2H4G - chain A; structure by X-ray diffraction, 2.50 A resolution.

Chain A:
Protein: Tyrosine-protein phosphatase non-receptor type 1
Source organism: Homo sapiens
Notes: EC 3.1.3.48; fragment: Catalytic domain of PTP1B
Reference sequence: P18031 (PTN1_HUMAN); residues 1-299 here = UniProt positions 1-299
Chain sequence (299 residues; numbered 1 to 299; the number before each row is that of its first residue):
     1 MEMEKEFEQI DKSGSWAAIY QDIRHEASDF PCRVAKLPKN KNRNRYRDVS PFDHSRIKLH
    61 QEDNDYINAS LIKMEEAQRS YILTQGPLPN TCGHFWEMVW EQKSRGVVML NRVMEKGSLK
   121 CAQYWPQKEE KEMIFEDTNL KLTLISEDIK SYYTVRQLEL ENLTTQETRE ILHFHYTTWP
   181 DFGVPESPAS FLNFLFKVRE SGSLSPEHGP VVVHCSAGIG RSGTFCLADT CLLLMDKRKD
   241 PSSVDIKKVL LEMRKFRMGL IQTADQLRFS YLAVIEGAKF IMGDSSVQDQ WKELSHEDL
Not modelled in the structure: 1, 299
Ligand contacts: 694 (4-bromo-3-(carboxymethoxy)-5-(4-hydroxyphenyl)thiophene-2-carboxylic acid): Y46, D48, V49, E115, K120, D181, F182, C215, S216, A217, I219, G220, R221, Q262, Q266
Swiss-Prot annotation at these positions:
  - active site: C215 (Phosphocysteine intermediate)
  - binding site (substrate): D181, C215 to R221, Q262
  - modified residue: M1 (N-acetylmethionine), Y20 (Phosphotyrosine), S50 (Phosphoserine), Y66 (Phosphotyrosine), C215 (Cysteine persulfide), S242 (Phosphoserine), S243 (Phosphoserine)
  - cross-link: C215 to S216 (N,N-(cysteine-1,S-diyl)serine (Cys-Ser))
  - mutagenesis: S50 (S50A/D: No phosphorylation), D181 (D181A: Substrate-trapping mutant), C215 (C215S: Catalytically inactive mutant; abolishes sulfhydration)

In short:
Ligands of chain A: compound 694. Curated annotation (UniProt) lists active-site residue C215, 9
substrate-binding residues and 3 mutagenesis sites.
Chain A is Tyrosine-protein phosphatase non-receptor type 1 (Homo sapiens); the structure, Crystal structure
of PTP1B with monocyclic thiophene inhibitor, was determined by X-ray diffraction, deposited together with
2H4K and 2HB1.
